3PCA - chains A and M of the 12 polymer chains in the assembly; structure by X-ray diffraction, 2.20 A resolution.

[Chain A]
Protein: Protocatechuate 3,4-dioxygenase
Organism: Pseudomonas putida
Notes: EC 1.13.11.3
UniProtKB: P00436 (PCXA_PSEPU); residue numbers follow UniProt; this construct covers 1-200
Amino-acid sequence (200 residues; each row starts with the number of its first residue):
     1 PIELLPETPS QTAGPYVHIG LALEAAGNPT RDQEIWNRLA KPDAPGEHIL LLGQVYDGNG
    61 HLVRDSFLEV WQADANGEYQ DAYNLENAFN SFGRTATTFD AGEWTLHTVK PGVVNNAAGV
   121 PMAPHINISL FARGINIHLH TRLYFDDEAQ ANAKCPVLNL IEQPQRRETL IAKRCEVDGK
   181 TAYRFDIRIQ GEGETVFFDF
Small-molecule neighbours: 3,4-dihydroxybenzoic acid (DHB): T12, G14, P15, R133, G134

[Chain M]
Protein: Protocatechuate 3,4-dioxygenase
Organism: Pseudomonas putida
Notes: EC 1.13.11.3
UniProtKB: P00437 (PCXB_PSEPU); residues 301-538 here correspond to UniProt positions 1-238 (UniProt number = residue number - 300)
Amino-acid sequence (238 residues; row label = number of the first residue in the row):
   301 PAQDNSRFVI RDRNWHPKAL TPDYKTSIAR SPRQALVSIP QSISETTGPN FSHLGFGAHD
   361 HDLLLNFNNG GLPIGERIIV AGRVVDQYGK PVPNTLVEMW QANAGGRYRH KNDRYLAPLD
   421 PNFGGVGRCL TDSDGYYSFR TIKPGPYPWR NGPNDWRPAH IHFGISGPSI ATKLITQLYF
   481 EGDPLIPMCP IVKSIANPEA VQQLIAKLDM NNANPMDCLA YRFDIVLRGQ RKTHFENC
Disordered / not traced: 368-370, 537-538
Covalently attached groups: beta-mercaptoethanol (BME) linked to C429
Metal / ion sites: Fe ion: Y408, H460, H462 (together with 3,4-dihydroxybenzoic acid)
Small-molecule neighbours:
  - 3,4-dihydroxybenzoic acid (DHB), molecule 1: L320, P332, R333
  - 3,4-dihydroxybenzoic acid (DHB), molecule 2: L320, P322, I328, R333
  - 3,4-dihydroxybenzoic acid (DHB), molecule 3: Y324, Y408, Y447, W449, R457, H460, H462, Q477, I491

[Interface between chain A and chain M]
Contacting residue pairs - 171 pairs, chain A then chain M:
  L4(A) - V309(M)  hydrophobic
  L4(A) - Q387(M)
  L4(A) - Y388(M)  hydrophobic
  L5(A) - D386(M)
  L5(A) - Q387(M)  hydrogen bond (backbone-side chain)
  L5(A) - G389(M)
  P6(A) - W315(M)  hydrophobic
  P6(A) - Q503(M)
  P6(A) - V526(M)
  E7(A) - R311(M)  salt bridge
  E7(A) - W315(M)  hydrogen bond (backbone-side chain)
  E7(A) - H316(M)  salt bridge
  E7(A) - Q387(M)
  E7(A) - Q503(M)  hydrogen bond (backbone-side chain)
  E7(A) - V526(M)
  E7(A) - R528(M)
  T8(A) - H316(M)
  T8(A) - L474(M)
  T8(A) - T476(M)
  T8(A) - Q503(M)
  T8(A) - L504(M)
  T8(A) - I525(M)
  T8(A) - V526(M)  hydrogen bond (backbone-backbone)
  P9(A) - W315(M)
  P9(A) - H316(M)
  P9(A) - T476(M)  hydrogen bond (backbone-side chain)
  P9(A) - I495(M)  hydrophobic
  P9(A) - A500(M)
  P9(A) - Q503(M)
  P9(A) - L504(M)
  S10(A) - H316(M)  hydrogen bond (backbone-side chain)
  S10(A) - P317(M)
  S10(A) - L474(M)
  S10(A) - I475(M)
  Q11(A) - I475(M)  hydrogen bond (backbone-backbone)
  Q11(A) - T476(M)
  Q11(A) - Q477(M)
  Q11(A) - Y479(M)  hydrogen bond
  Q11(A) - I491(M)  hydrogen bond (side chain-backbone)
  Q11(A) - V492(M)
  Q11(A) - S494(M)
  Q11(A) - I495(M)
  Q11(A) - L504(M)
  T12(A) - Y324(M)  hydrogen bond
  T12(A) - Q477(M)  hydrogen bond (backbone-side chain)
  A13(A) - W400(M)
  A13(A) - H462(M)  hydrogen bond (backbone-side chain)
  A13(A) - I475(M)  hydrophobic
  P15(A) - H410(M)
  Y16(A) - W400(M)
  Y16(A) - Y408(M)  hydrophobic
  Y16(A) - H410(M)
  Y16(A) - N412(M)
  Y16(A) - D413(M)
  Y16(A) - Y447(M)  hydrogen bond
  V17(A) - W400(M)
  H18(A) - H410(M)  hydrogen bond
  I19(A) - W400(M)  hydrophobic
  I19(A) - Y408(M)  hydrophobic
  I19(A) - R409(M)
  I19(A) - H410(M)
  I19(A) - V426(M)
  G20(A) - W400(M)
  G20(A) - V426(M)
  L21(A) - E398(M)
  L21(A) - W400(M)  hydrophobic
  L21(A) - I475(M)  hydrophobic
  A25(A) - K411(M)
  A26(A) - H410(M)
  A26(A) - K411(M)
  N28(A) - R409(M)  hydrogen bond (side chain-backbone)
  R31(A) - V426(M)
  R31(A) - R428(M)
  Q33(A) - L354(M)
  Q33(A) - G355(M)  hydrogen bond (side chain-backbone)
  Q33(A) - R428(M)  hydrogen bond (backbone-side chain)
  E34(A) - R428(M)  salt bridge
  I35(A) - F351(M)  hydrophobic
  I35(A) - L396(M)  hydrophobic
  D57(A) - A329(M)
  G58(A) - A329(M)  hydrogen bond (backbone-backbone)
  N59(A) - A329(M)
  V63(A) - R330(M)
  D65(A) - R330(M)  salt bridge
  E69(A) - K473(M)  salt bridge
  W71(A) - S344(M)  hydrogen bond (side chain-backbone)
  W71(A) - T347(M)  hydrogen bond
  W71(A) - G348(M)
  W71(A) - P349(M)
  W71(A) - I470(M)  hydrophobic
  E78(A) - P301(M)
  Y79(A) - P301(M)
  Y79(A) - A302(M)  hydrogen bond (backbone-backbone)
  Y79(A) - I343(M)  hydrophobic
  Y79(A) - S344(M)  hydrogen bond
  Y79(A) - T347(M)
  Q80(A) - P301(M)
  D81(A) - A302(M)
  D81(A) - G348(M)
  D81(A) - P349(M)
  D81(A) - N350(M)  hydrogen bond (backbone-backbone)
  A82(A) - N350(M)
  Y83(A) - N350(M)  hydrogen bond (backbone-backbone)
  Y83(A) - F351(M)  hydrophobic
  Y83(A) - H353(M)
  Y83(A) - L354(M)  hydrophobic
  N84(A) - H353(M)
  F92(A) - P349(M)  hydrophobic
  F92(A) - F351(M)  hydrophobic
  R94(A) - E398(M)  salt bridge
  R94(A) - K473(M)
  F99(A) - H410(M)
  F99(A) - K411(M)
  V114(A) - S344(M)
  A117(A) - R307(M)
  A117(A) - Q341(M)
  M122(A) - S342(M)
  M122(A) - S344(M)
  H125(A) - S344(M)  hydrogen bond
  N127(A) - S344(M)
  N127(A) - I470(M)
  F131(A) - K473(M)
  F131(A) - I475(M)  hydrophobic
  R133(A) - Y324(M)
  R133(A) - T326(M)
  R133(A) - R330(M)  hydrogen bond (backbone-side chain)
  G134(A) - Y324(M)  hydrogen bond (backbone-side chain)
  G134(A) - T326(M)
  G134(A) - S327(M)
  G134(A) - R330(M)
  I135(A) - R330(M)
  N136(A) - P317(M)
  N136(A) - K318(M)  hydrogen bond (side chain-backbone)
  N136(A) - A319(M)  hydrogen bond (side chain-backbone)
  N136(A) - T321(M)  hydrogen bond
  N136(A) - Y324(M)
  I137(A) - H316(M)
  I137(A) - P317(M)
  H138(A) - K473(M)
  L139(A) - P332(M)  hydrophobic
  H140(A) - R311(M)
  R142(A) - S342(M)
  R142(A) - S344(M)
  R142(A) - E345(M)  salt bridge
  L160(A) - I339(M)  hydrophobic
  L160(A) - P340(M)
  R166(A) - Q334(M)
  I189(A) - R330(M)
  I189(A) - S331(M)
  I189(A) - P332(M)
  Q190(A) - I328(M)  hydrogen bond (side chain-backbone)
  Q190(A) - A329(M)
  Q190(A) - S331(M)  hydrogen bond (side chain-backbone)
  Q190(A) - R333(M)
  E194(A) - P332(M)
  E194(A) - R333(M)  hydrogen bond (side chain-backbone)
  E194(A) - Q334(M)  hydrogen bond (side chain-backbone)
  V196(A) - V337(M)  hydrophobic
  F197(A) - L336(M)
  F197(A) - V337(M)  hydrogen bond (backbone-backbone)
  F198(A) - V337(M)
  F198(A) - I339(M)  hydrophobic
  D199(A) - R313(M)  salt bridge
  D199(A) - V337(M)  hydrogen bond (backbone-backbone)
  D199(A) - S338(M)
  D199(A) - I339(M)  hydrogen bond (backbone-backbone)
  F200(A) - I310(M)
  F200(A) - I339(M)
  F200(A) - Q341(M)  hydrogen bond (backbone-side chain)
  F200(A) - E345(M)
  F200(A) - R528(M)  hydrogen bond (backbone-side chain)
Interface residues without a listed pair, chain A (75 interface residues in all): L23, G27, P29, L85, N115, N116, A132, V157, I161
Interface residues without a listed pair, chain M (86 interface residues in all): D304, A335, D360, F367, V385, Q401, G425, G427, A471, D524, E536

[Overview]
Chain A and chain M form an interface of 75 and 86 residues respectively; the contacts include 39 hydrogen
bonds and 8 salt bridges. Among the polar pairs are E7(A)-R311(M), E7(A)-H316(M) and E34(A)-R428(M). One
3,4-dihydroxybenzoic acid molecule is bound between chain A and chain M.
Here chain A is Protocatechuate 3,4-dioxygenase and chain M is Protocatechuate 3,4-dioxygenase, both from
Pseudomonas putida. Entry 3PCA (Structure of protocatechuate 3,4-dioxygenase complexed with
3,4-dihydroxybenzoate) was determined by X-ray diffraction together with 3PCJ, 3PCK, 3PCL and 3PCM from the
same study.
